PDB entry 6MTI | electron microscopy, 10.40 A resolution (very low resolution: no residue pairs are listed; an interface is given only as per-side residue counts) | chains A and B of the 30 polymer chains in the assembly

# Chain A
Protein: Vesicle-associated membrane protein 2
Organism: Rattus norvegicus
UniProtKB: P63045 (VAMP2_RAT); residue numbers follow UniProt; this construct covers 28-89
Sequence (63 residues; each row starts with the number of its first residue):
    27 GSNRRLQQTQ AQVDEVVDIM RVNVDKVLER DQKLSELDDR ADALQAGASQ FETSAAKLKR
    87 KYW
Not modelled in the structure: 27
Construct notes: expression tag (27)
UniProt features mapped onto this chain:
  - site ((Microbial infection) Cleavage): Q58, K59, K59, L60, R66, A67, Q76, F77, A81, A82

# Chain B
Protein: Syntaxin-1A
Organism: Rattus norvegicus
UniProtKB: P32851 (STX1A_RAT); residues 191-256 here = UniProt positions 191-256
Sequence (67 residues; numbered 190 to 256; the number before each row is that of its first residue):
   190 MALSEIETRH SEIIKLENSI RELHDMFMDM AMLVESQGEM IDRIEYNVEH AVDYVERAVS
   250 DTKKAVK
Construct notes: initiating methionine (190)
UniProt features mapped onto this chain:
  - site: K253, A254 (Microbial infection: Cleavage)
  - cross-link (Glycyl lysine isopeptide (Lys-Gly)): K252 (interchain with G-Cter in SUMO), K253 (interchain with G-Cter in SUMO), K256 (interchain with G-Cter in SUMO)

# Interface between chain A and chain B
At this resolution (10 A) residue pairs are not listed: 33 residues of chain A and 30 of chain B lie at the interface.
The authors on this interface:
  - interface residues, chain B: D250(B)

# Summary
Chain A and chain B form an interface of 33 and 30 residues respectively. From the paper: the interface
residue D250(B).
Chain A is Vesicle-associated membrane protein 2 and chain B is Syntaxin-1A, both from Rattus norvegicus; the
structure, Synaptotagmin-1 C2A, C2B domains and SNARE-pin proteins (5CCI) individually docked into Cryo-EM map
of C2AB-SNARE complexes ..., was determined by electron microscopy.
